Entry 8VCJ (electron microscopy, 3.32 A resolution); this record covers chains B and C of the 11 polymer chains in the assembly.

[Chain B (and C)]
Name: Transposon Tn7 transposition protein TnsC
From: Escherichia coli
Notes: chain C of this document is another copy of the same molecule, construct and numbering; everything in this record applies to it too
Reference sequence: P05846 (TNSC_ECOLX); numbering as in UniProt (aligned over 1-503)
Sequence (523 residues; numbered 1 to 523; the number before each row is that of its first residue):
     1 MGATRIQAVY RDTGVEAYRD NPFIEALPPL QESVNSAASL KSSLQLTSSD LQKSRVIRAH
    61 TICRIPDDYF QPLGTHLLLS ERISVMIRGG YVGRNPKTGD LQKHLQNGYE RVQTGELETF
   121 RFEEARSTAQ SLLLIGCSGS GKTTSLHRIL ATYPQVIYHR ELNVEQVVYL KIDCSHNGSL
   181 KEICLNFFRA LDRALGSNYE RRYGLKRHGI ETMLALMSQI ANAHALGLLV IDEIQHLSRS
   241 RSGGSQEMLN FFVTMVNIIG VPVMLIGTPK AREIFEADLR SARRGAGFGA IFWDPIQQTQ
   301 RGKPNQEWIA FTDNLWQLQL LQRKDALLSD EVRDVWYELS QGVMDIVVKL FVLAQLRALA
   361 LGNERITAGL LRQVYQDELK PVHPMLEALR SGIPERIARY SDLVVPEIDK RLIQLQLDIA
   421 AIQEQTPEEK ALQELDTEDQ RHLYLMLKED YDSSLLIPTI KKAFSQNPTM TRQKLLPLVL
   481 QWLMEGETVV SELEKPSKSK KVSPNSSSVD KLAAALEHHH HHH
Not modelled in the structure: 1-2, 486-523 (chain C: 1-2, 279-287, 406-523)
Construct notes: engineered mutation G2 (Ser in P05846); expression tag (504-523)
Residues lining bound ligands: ADP (adenosine-5'-diphosphate): P66, Y69, F70, Q71, L73, H76, S138, G139, S140, G141, K142, T143, T144, F311, M344, D345

[Interface between chain B and chain C]
Pairs across the interface (71; chain B residue first):
  G14(B) - I57(C)
  V15(B) - I57(C)  hydrophobic
  V15(B) - T61(C)
  Y18(B) - H60(C)
  L30(B) - V56(C)  hydrophobic
  Q31(B) - V56(C)
  E32(B) - V56(C)
  E81(B) - L356(C)
  R82(B) - E378(C)  salt bridge
  S84(B) - H60(C)
  V85(B) - H60(C)
  V85(B) - C63(C)  hydrophobic
  R88(B) - H60(C)
  G89(B) - R64(C)  hydrogen bond (backbone-side chain)
  V92(B) - R64(C)
  Q102(B) - R5(C)
  Q106(B) - Q7(C)
  Y109(B) - I6(C)  hydrophobic
  Y109(B) - Q7(C)
  Y109(B) - V9(C)
  Y109(B) - A26(C)  hydrogen bond (side chain-backbone)
  E110(B) - V9(C)
  V112(B) - P29(C)
  Q113(B) - V9(C)
  Q113(B) - R11(C)
  Q113(B) - E25(C)
  Q113(B) - A26(C)
  Q113(B) - L27(C)
  Q113(B) - P28(C)
  Q113(B) - P29(C)
  E118(B) - Q31(C)  hydrogen bond (backbone-side chain)
  T119(B) - S39(C)
  R121(B) - S39(C)  hydrogen bond (side chain-backbone)
  R121(B) - L40(C)
  F122(B) - A151(C)  hydrogen bond (backbone-backbone)
  F122(B) - T152(C)
  F122(B) - P154(C)  hydrophobic
  E123(B) - T4(C)
  E123(B) - A151(C)
  E124(B) - R148(C)  salt bridge
  E211(B) - S175(C)
  E211(B) - H176(C)  salt bridge
  E211(B) - E182(C)
  T212(B) - E182(C)  hydrogen bond
  T212(B) - R189(C)  hydrogen bond
  A215(B) - R189(C)
  Q246(B) - R239(C)
  E247(B) - N177(C)
  E247(B) - R239(C)
  N250(B) - H176(C)
  N250(B) - H236(C)
  V253(B) - E233(C)
  T254(B) - H176(C)
  N257(B) - E233(C)  hydrogen bond
  E276(B) - P384(C)
  D278(B) - M385(C)
  D278(B) - S401(C)
  D278(B) - D402(C)
  L279(B) - S138(C)
  L279(B) - M385(C)  hydrophobic
  R280(B) - S138(C)
  R280(B) - E233(C)  salt bridge
  R280(B) - Q235(C)
  R280(B) - D402(C)
  A282(B) - P381(C)
  A282(B) - M385(C)  hydrophobic
  R283(B) - D345(C)  salt bridge
  G287(B) - K349(C)
  G289(B) - E378(C)
  A290(B) - E378(C)  hydrogen bond (backbone-backbone)
  F292(B) - K380(C)
Other interface residues (no listed pair), chain B (54 interface residues in all): L105, F120, A125, S127, I210, F251, R272, R284, A286, F288
Other interface residues (no listed pair), chain C (58 interface residues in all): A8, N35, K53, S54, A59, G139, T143, H147, Y153, N186, K270, L353, D377, V382

[Summary]
54 residues of chain B and 58 residues of chain C are in contact, with 9 hydrogen bonds and 5 salt bridges.
Among the polar pairs are R82(B)-E378(C), E124(B)-R148(C) and E211(B)-H176(C). Chain B binds ADP.
Both chains are Transposon Tn7 transposition protein TnsC (Escherichia coli). Entry 8VCJ (CryoEM structure of
the TnsC(1-503)-TnsD(1-318)-DNA complex in a 7:2:1 stoichiometry from E. coli Tn7 bound to ...) was determined
by electron microscopy, deposited together with 8GLU, 8GLW, 8GLX and 8VCT.
